Entry 8T50 (electron microscopy, 3.60 A resolution); this record covers chains C and B of the 4 polymer chains in the assembly.

# Chain C (and B)
Molecule: Potassium/sodium hyperpolarization-activated cyclic nucleotide-gated channel 1
Source organism: Homo sapiens
Notes: chain B of this document is another copy of the same molecule, construct and numbering; everything in this record applies to it too
Reference sequence: O60741 (HCN1_HUMAN); numbering as in UniProt (aligned over 1-890)
Chain sequence (890 residues; numbered 1 to 890; the number before each row is that of its first residue):
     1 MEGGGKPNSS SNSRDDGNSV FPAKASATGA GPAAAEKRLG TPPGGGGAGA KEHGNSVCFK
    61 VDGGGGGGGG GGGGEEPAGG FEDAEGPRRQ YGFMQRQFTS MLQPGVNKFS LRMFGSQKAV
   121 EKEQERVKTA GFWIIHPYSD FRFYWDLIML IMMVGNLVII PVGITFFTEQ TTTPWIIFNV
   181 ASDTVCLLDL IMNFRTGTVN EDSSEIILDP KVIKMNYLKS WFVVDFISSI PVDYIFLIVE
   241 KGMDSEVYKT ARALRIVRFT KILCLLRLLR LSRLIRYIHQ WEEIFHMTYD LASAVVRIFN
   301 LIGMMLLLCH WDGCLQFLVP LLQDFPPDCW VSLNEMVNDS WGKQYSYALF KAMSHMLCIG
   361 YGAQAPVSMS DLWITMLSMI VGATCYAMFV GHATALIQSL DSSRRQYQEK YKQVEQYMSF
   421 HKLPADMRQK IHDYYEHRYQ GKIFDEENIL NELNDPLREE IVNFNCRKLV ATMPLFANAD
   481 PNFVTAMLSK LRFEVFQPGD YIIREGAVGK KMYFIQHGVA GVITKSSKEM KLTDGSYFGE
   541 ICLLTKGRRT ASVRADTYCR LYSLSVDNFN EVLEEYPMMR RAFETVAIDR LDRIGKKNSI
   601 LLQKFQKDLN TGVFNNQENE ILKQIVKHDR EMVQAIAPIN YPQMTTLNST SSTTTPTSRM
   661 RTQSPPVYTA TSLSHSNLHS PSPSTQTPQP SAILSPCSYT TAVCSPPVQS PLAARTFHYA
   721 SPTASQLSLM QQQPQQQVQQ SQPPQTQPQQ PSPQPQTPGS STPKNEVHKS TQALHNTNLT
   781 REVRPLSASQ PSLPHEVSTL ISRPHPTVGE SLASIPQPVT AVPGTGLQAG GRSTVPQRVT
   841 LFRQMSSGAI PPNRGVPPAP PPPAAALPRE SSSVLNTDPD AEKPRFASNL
Unresolved in the structure: 1-106, 131-139, 196-208, 243-251, 325-339, 607-615, 636-890
Differences from the reference sequence: engineered mutation Cys186 (Phe in O60741), Cys264 (Ser in O60741)
Cystine bridges: Cys309-Cys385
Small-molecule neighbours: adenosine-3',5'-cyclic-monophosphate (CMP): Ile503, Val522, Met530, Tyr537, Phe538, Gly539, Glu540, Ile541, Cys542, Arg549, Thr550, Ala551, Val553, Arg590, Arg593, Ile594, Val633
Swiss-Prot annotation at these positions:
  - motif: Cys358 to Gly362 (Selectivity filter)
  - binding site (3',5'-cyclic AMP): Gly539, Glu540, Cys542, Arg549, Thr550, Arg590, Arg593
  - glycosylation: Asn338 (N-linked (GlcNAc...) asparagine)

# Interface between chain C and chain B
Residue-residue contacts (50):
  Gly115(C) - His437(B)  hydrogen bond (backbone-side chain)
  Ser116(C) - His517(B)
  Ser116(C) - Arg560(B)
  Lys118(C) - His517(B)
  Ala119(C) - His517(B)
  Glu283(C) - Arg404(B)
  His286(C) - His432(B)
  His286(C) - Glu436(B)  salt bridge
  Gly360(C) - Ile359(B)
  Tyr361(C) - Ile359(B)  hydrophobic
  Met379(C) - Leu357(B)
  Ala383(C) - Leu357(B)  hydrophobic
  Tyr386(C) - Tyr386(B)
  Ser403(C) - Gln416(B)
  Arg438(C) - Phe420(B)
  Gln440(C) - Phe420(B)
  Lys442(C) - Phe420(B)
  Ile443(C) - Gln413(B)
  Ile443(C) - Gln416(B)  hydrogen bond (backbone-side chain)
  Phe444(C) - Gln413(B)
  Phe444(C) - Tyr417(B)  hydrophobic
  Phe444(C) - Phe420(B)  hydrophobic
  Asp445(C) - Gln413(B)
  Ile449(C) - Val414(B)  hydrophobic
  Ile449(C) - Tyr417(B)  hydrophobic
  Leu450(C) - Tyr417(B)
  Glu452(C) - Tyr434(B)  hydrogen bond (backbone-side chain)
  Glu452(C) - Tyr435(B)  hydrogen bond
  Glu452(C) - Tyr439(B)  hydrogen bond
  Leu453(C) - Tyr434(B)  hydrophobic
  Leu453(C) - Tyr435(B)  hydrophobic
  Asn454(C) - Tyr434(B)
  Asn454(C) - Val495(B)  hydrogen bond (side chain-backbone)
  Asp455(C) - Glu494(B)
  Asp455(C) - Lys511(B)  salt bridge
  Asp455(C) - Tyr513(B)
  Pro456(C) - Phe496(B)
  Pro456(C) - Asp500(B)
  Pro456(C) - Tyr501(B)
  Leu457(C) - Ile431(B)  hydrophobic
  Leu457(C) - Gln497(B)
  Leu457(C) - Asp500(B)
  Glu459(C) - Arg504(B)  salt bridge
  Ile461(C) - Tyr417(B)
  Ile461(C) - Ile431(B)  hydrophobic
  Phe464(C) - Lys422(B)
  Phe464(C) - Leu423(B)  hydrophobic
  Phe464(C) - Pro424(B)
  Asn465(C) - His421(B)  hydrogen bond
  Asn465(C) - Leu423(B)
Interface residues without a listed pair, chain C (38 interface residues in all): Leu291, Cys358, Gly391, Ala395, Glu446, Glu460, Asn482, Glu575
Interface residues without a listed pair, chain B (42 interface residues in all): Gly360, Gln398, Lys410, Lys412, Met427, Glu505, Gly506, Ala507, Val508, Gly518, Tyr558

# In short
The interface between chain C and chain B involves 38 residues on one side and 42 on the other, with 7
hydrogen bonds and 3 salt bridges. Among the polar pairs are His286(C)-Glu436(B), Asp455(C)-Lys511(B) and
Glu459(C)-Arg504(B). Bound to chain C: adenosine-3',5'-cyclic-monophosphate.
Chain C and chain B are both Potassium/sodium hyperpolarization-activated cyclic nucleotide-gated channel 1
(Homo sapiens); the structure, Open human HCN1 F186C S264C bound to cAMP, reconstituted in LMNG + SPL, was
determined by electron microscopy (same publication as 8T4Y and 8T4M).
